Entry 6RE7 (electron microscopy, 3.10 A resolution); this record covers chains U and Z of the 20 polymer chains in the assembly.

== Chain U ==
Molecule: ATP synthase subunit alpha
Organism: Polytomella sp. Pringsheim 198.80
UniProtKB: A0ZW40 (A0ZW40_9CHLO); residue numbers follow UniProt; this construct covers 1-562
Chain sequence (562 residues; numbered 1 to 562; the number before each row is that of its first residue):
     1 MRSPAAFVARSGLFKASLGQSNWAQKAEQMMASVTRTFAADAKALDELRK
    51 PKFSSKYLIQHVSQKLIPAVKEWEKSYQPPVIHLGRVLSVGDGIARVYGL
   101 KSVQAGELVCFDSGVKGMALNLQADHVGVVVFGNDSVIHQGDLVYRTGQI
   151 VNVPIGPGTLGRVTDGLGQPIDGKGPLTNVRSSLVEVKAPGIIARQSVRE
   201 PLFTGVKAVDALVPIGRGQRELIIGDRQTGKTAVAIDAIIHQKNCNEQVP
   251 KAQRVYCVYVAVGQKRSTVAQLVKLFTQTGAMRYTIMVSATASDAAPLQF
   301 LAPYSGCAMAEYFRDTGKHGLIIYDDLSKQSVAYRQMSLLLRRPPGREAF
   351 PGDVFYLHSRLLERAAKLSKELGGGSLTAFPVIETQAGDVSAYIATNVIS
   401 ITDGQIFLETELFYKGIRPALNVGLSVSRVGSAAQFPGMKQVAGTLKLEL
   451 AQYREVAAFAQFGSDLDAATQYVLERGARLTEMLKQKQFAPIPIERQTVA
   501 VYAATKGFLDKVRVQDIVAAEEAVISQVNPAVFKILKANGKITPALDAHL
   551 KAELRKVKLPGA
Not modelled in the structure: 1-39
Differences from the reference sequence: conflict Arg-266 (Lys in A0ZW40)
Metal / ion sites: Mg2+: Thr-232 (together with ATP)
Ligand contacts: ATP (adenosine-5'-triphosphate): Asp-226, Arg-227, Gln-228, Thr-229, Gly-230, Lys-231, Thr-232, Ala-233, Glu-384, Phe-413, Arg-418, Pro-419, Gln-486, Lys-487, Gln-488

== Chain Z ==
Molecule: ATP synthase subunit beta
Organism: Polytomella sp. Pringsheim 198.80
Notes: EC 7.1.2.2
UniProtKB: A0ZW41 (A0ZW41_9CHLO); residue numbers follow UniProt; this construct covers 1-574
Chain sequence (574 residues; row label = number of the first residue in the row):
     1 MALRYAAGLAKNVVQRQGASLNIARAFAAEPAPAIDAGYVSQVIGPVVDV
    51 RFDGELPSILSSLEVEGHSVRLVLEVAQHMGDNTVRCIAMDSTDGLVRGQ
   101 KVVDTGSPIKVPVGRGTLGRIMNVIGEPVDEQGPIDAADIWSIHREAPEF
   151 TEQSTEQEILVTGIKVVDLLAPYQRGGKIGLFGGAGVGKTVLIMELINNV
   201 AKAHGGFSVFAGVGERTREGNDLYREMIESGVIKLGAERGNSKCTLVYGQ
   251 MNEPPGARARVALTGLTVAEYFRDIEGQDVLLFVDNIFRFTQANSEVSAL
   301 LGRIPSAVGYQPTLATDLGGLQERITTTTKGSITSVQAVYVPADDLTDPA
   351 PATTFAHLDATTVLSRSIAELGIYPAVDPLDSTSRMLNPNVIGAEHYNVA
   401 RGVQKVLQDYKNLQDIIAILGMDELSEEDKLTVARARKIQRFLSQPFQVA
   451 EVFTGTPGKYVDLADTISGFQGVLTGKYDDLPEMAFYMVGDIKEVKEKAD
   501 KMAKDIASRKEADNKKVSEELKDIPSLDKLVSEIKEVVIEEDDGLEEDFK
   551 AEALSSETVVLNEEGKSVPLPKKN
Not modelled in the structure: 1-35
Differences from the reference sequence: conflict Ala-350 (Gly in A0ZW41), Leu-387 (Arg in A0ZW41)
Metal / ion sites: Mg2+: Thr-190, Glu-215 (together with ADP)
Ligand contacts:
  - ADP (adenosine-5'-diphosphate): Gly-184, Ala-185, Gly-186, Val-187, Gly-188, Lys-189, Thr-190, Val-191, Glu-215, Glu-219, Tyr-374, Phe-447, Ala-450, Phe-453, Thr-454
  - ATP (adenosine-5'-triphosphate): Ser-384, Arg-385, Asn-388, Tyr-397

== Chain U / chain Z interface ==
Contacting residue pairs (94; chain U residue first):
  Leu-88(U) / Gly-81(Z)
  Ser-89(U) / His-79(Z)
  Ser-89(U) / Met-80(Z)
  Ser-89(U) / Gly-81(Z)
  Val-90(U) / Ile-59(Z)  hydrophobic
  Val-90(U) / Gln-78(Z)
  Val-90(U) / His-79(Z)  hydrogen bond (backbone-backbone)
  Gly-91(U) / Gln-78(Z)
  Asp-92(U) / Gln-78(Z)
  Asp-92(U) / Arg-303(Z)  salt bridge
  Asn-134(U) / Glu-146(Z)  hydrogen bond
  Asp-135(U) / Ile-59(Z)
  Ser-136(U) / Ser-58(Z)
  Ser-136(U) / Ile-59(Z)
  His-139(U) / Ser-58(Z)  hydrogen bond
  His-139(U) / His-79(Z)
  Gln-140(U) / Leu-56(Z)
  Gln-140(U) / His-79(Z)  hydrogen bond (backbone-side chain)
  Gln-140(U) / Gly-81(Z)
  Gln-140(U) / Asn-83(Z)  hydrogen bond
  Ile-171(U) / Phe-150(Z)  hydrophobic
  Ile-171(U) / Thr-151(Z)  hydrogen bond (backbone-side chain)
  Arg-227(U) / Leu-346(Z)
  Arg-227(U) / Phe-355(Z)
  Arg-227(U) / Asp-381(Z)  salt bridge
  Gln-228(U) / Thr-383(Z)
  Gln-228(U) / Arg-385(Z)
  Lys-265(U) / Lys-178(Z)
  Lys-265(U) / Glu-323(Z)
  Lys-265(U) / Ala-356(Z)
  Lys-265(U) / His-357(Z)
  Lys-265(U) / Asp-359(Z)  salt bridge
  Arg-266(U) / Ala-147(Z)
  Arg-266(U) / Glu-149(Z)
  Arg-266(U) / Phe-150(Z)
  Arg-266(U) / Gln-153(Z)
  Arg-266(U) / Glu-323(Z)  hydrogen bond (backbone-side chain)
  Ser-267(U) / Gln-153(Z)  hydrogen bond
  Ser-267(U) / Thr-326(Z)
  Val-269(U) / Phe-150(Z)  hydrophobic
  Ala-270(U) / Phe-150(Z)
  Ala-270(U) / Thr-155(Z)
  Gln-271(U) / Thr-155(Z)
  Gln-271(U) / Gln-157(Z)  hydrogen bond
  Val-273(U) / Phe-150(Z)  hydrophobic
  Lys-274(U) / Thr-155(Z)
  Ala-292(U) / Gly-319(Z)
  Ala-292(U) / His-357(Z)
  Ser-293(U) / Ala-147(Z)
  Ser-293(U) / Glu-323(Z)
  Ala-296(U) / Thr-316(Z)
  Arg-335(U) / Ser-306(Z)
  Arg-335(U) / Ala-307(Z)
  Gln-336(U) / Pro-312(Z)
  Gln-336(U) / Thr-313(Z)
  Gln-336(U) / Thr-316(Z)  hydrogen bond
  Leu-339(U) / Ile-304(Z)
  Leu-339(U) / Pro-305(Z)
  Leu-339(U) / Ser-306(Z)
  Leu-339(U) / Pro-312(Z)  hydrophobic
  Leu-340(U) / Arg-303(Z)
  Leu-340(U) / Thr-313(Z)
  Arg-342(U) / Gly-302(Z)  hydrogen bond (side chain-backbone)
  Arg-342(U) / Ile-304(Z)
  Arg-343(U) / Ile-304(Z)
  Ala-349(U) / Pro-305(Z)
  Ala-349(U) / Ser-306(Z)
  Ala-349(U) / Ala-307(Z)
  Gln-386(U) / Thr-347(Z)
  Gln-386(U) / Ala-352(Z)
  Ala-387(U) / Thr-347(Z)
  Glu-411(U) / Gln-408(Z)
  Glu-411(U) / Asn-412(Z)
  Tyr-414(U) / Leu-380(Z)
  Tyr-414(U) / Thr-383(Z)
  Tyr-414(U) / Gln-404(Z)
  Tyr-414(U) / Lys-405(Z)
  Tyr-414(U) / Gln-408(Z)
  Lys-415(U) / Lys-405(Z)  hydrogen bond (backbone-side chain)
  Lys-415(U) / Gln-408(Z)
  Lys-415(U) / Asn-412(Z)
  Gly-416(U) / Arg-401(Z)
  Arg-418(U) / Tyr-397(Z)
  Arg-418(U) / Arg-401(Z)
  Arg-418(U) / Gln-404(Z)  hydrogen bond
  Gln-461(U) / Ile-416(Z)
  Phe-462(U) / Ile-416(Z)  hydrophobic
  Phe-462(U) / Glu-424(Z)
  Gly-463(U) / Ser-426(Z)
  Gly-463(U) / Glu-428(Z)
  Ser-464(U) / Glu-424(Z)
  Ser-464(U) / Ser-426(Z)
  Gln-488(U) / Asn-388(Z)
  Phe-489(U) / Asn-388(Z)
Also at the interface, not in a pair above, chain U (57 interface residues in all): Arg-96, Ile-138, Val-163, Asp-172, Gly-173, Gln-264, Asp-294, Lys-329, Val-332, Glu-348, Glu-384, Asp-465, Glu-482
Also at the interface, not in a pair above, chain Z (58 interface residues in all): Leu-60, Glu-156, Ala-315, Gly-320, Leu-358, Leu-413, Asp-429

== In short ==
Chain U and chain Z form an interface of 57 and 58 residues respectively; the contacts include 13 hydrogen
bonds and 3 salt bridges. Polar pairs include Asp-92(U)/Arg-303(Z), Arg-227(U)/Asp-381(Z) and
Lys-265(U)/Asp-359(Z). ATP is bound between chain U and chain Z. Ligands of chain Z: ADP.
Here chain U is ATP synthase subunit alpha and chain Z is ATP synthase subunit beta, both from Polytomella sp.
Pringsheim 198.80. Entry 6RE7 (Cryo-EM structure of Polytomella F-ATP synthase, Rotary substate 2C, focussed
refinement of F1 head and rotor) was determined by electron microscopy, deposited together with 6RD4, 6RD5,
6RD6, 6RD7, 6RD8, 6RD9 and 46 further entries.
